PDB entry 1Y0V | X-ray diffraction, 3.60 A resolution | chains A and H

# Chain A
Protein: Calmodulin-sensitive adenylate cyclase
Organism: Bacillus anthracis
Notes: EC 4.6.1.1
UniProtKB: P40136 (CYAA_BACAN); residues 33-800 here = UniProt positions 33-800
Amino-acid sequence (777 residues; each row starts with the number of its first residue):
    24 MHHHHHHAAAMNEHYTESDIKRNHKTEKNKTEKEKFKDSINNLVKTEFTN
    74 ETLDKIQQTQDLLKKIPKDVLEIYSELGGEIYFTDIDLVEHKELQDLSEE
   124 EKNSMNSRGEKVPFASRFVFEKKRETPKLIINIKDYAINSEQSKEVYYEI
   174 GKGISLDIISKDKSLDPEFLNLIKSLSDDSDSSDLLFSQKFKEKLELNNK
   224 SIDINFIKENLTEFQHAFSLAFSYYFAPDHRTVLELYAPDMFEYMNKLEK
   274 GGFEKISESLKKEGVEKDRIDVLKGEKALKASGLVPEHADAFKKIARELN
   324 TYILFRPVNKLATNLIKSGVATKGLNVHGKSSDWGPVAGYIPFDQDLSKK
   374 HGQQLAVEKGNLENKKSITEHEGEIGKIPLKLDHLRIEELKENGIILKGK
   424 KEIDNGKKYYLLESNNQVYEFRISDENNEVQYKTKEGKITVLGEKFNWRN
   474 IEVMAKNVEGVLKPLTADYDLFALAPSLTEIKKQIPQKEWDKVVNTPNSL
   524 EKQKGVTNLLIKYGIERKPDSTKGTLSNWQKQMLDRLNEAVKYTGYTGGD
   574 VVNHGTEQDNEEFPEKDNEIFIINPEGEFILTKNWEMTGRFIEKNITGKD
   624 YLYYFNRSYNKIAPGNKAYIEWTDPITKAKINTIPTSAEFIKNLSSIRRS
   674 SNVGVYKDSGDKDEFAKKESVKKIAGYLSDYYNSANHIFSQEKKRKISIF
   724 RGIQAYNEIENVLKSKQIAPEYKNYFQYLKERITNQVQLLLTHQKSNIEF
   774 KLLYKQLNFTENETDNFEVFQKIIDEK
Unresolved in the structure: 24-63, 799-800
Sequence notes: cloning artifact (24-32)
Ion coordination: Mg2+: D491, D493, H577
Small-molecule neighbours: pyrophosphate (POP): K346, G352, K353, S354, K372
Curated features (UniProtKB/Swiss-Prot):
  - active site: H351 (Proton acceptor)
  - binding site (Mg(2+)): D491, D493, H577
  - binding site (3',5'-cyclic AMP): T548, H577 to T579
  - mutagenesis: V169 (V169A: No effect), Y170 (Y170A: Loss of cytotoxicity due to inability to bind PA), Y171 (Y171A: Loss of cytotoxicity due to inability to bind PA), E172 (E172A: No effect), I173 (I173A: Loss of cytotoxicity due to inability to bind PA), G174 (G174A: No effect), K175 (K175A: Loss of cytotoxicity due to inability to bind PA), R329 (R329M: Great decrease in activity), K346 (K346M/R: Loss of activity; K346Q: Loss of activity due to inability to bind the substrate), K353 (K353M/R/A: Loss of activity), E436 (E436Q: Decreases activity), E443 (E443Q: Decreases activity), 12 further mutagenesis entries in UniProt
What the authors report for this chain:
  - catalytic residues: D491, H577 (by similarity / conservation)
  - catalytic residues: N583 (proposed by the authors, not directly observed)
  - mutagenesis - H351A (200-fold), H351R (200-fold): decreased catalytic activity
  - mutagenesis - H351K: unchanged catalytic activity

# Chain H
Protein: Calmodulin
Organism: Xenopus laevis
UniProtKB: P62155 (CALM_XENLA); numbering as in UniProt (aligned over 5-148)
Amino-acid sequence (146 residues; row label = number of the first residue in the row):
     3 AATEEQIAEFKEAFSLFDKDGDGTITTKELGTVMRSLGQNPTEAELQDMI
    53 NEVDADGNGTIDFPEFLTMMARKMKDTDSEEEIREAFRVFDKDGNGYISA
   103 AELRHVMTNLGEKLTDEEVDEMIREADIDGDGQVNYEEFVQMMTAK
Sequence notes: cloning artifact (3-4)
Ion coordination: Ca2+ site 1: D20, D22, D24, T26; Ca2+ site 2: D93, D95, N97, Y99, E104; Ca2+ site 3: D129, D131, D133, Q135, E140

# Interface between chain A and chain H
Residue-residue contacts (94; chain A residue first):
  L501(A) - V108(H)  hydrophobic
  L501(A) - L112(H)  hydrophobic
  T502(A) - N111(H)
  K505(A) - L112(H)
  K505(A) - G113(H)
  W513(A) - L112(H)
  W513(A) - G113(H)
  W513(A) - E114(H)
  V517(A) - E114(H)
  N521(A) - E127(H)
  S522(A) - E120(H)
  S522(A) - M124(H)
  L523(A) - E127(H)
  L523(A) - M144(H)  hydrophobic
  K525(A) - E114(H)  salt bridge
  K525(A) - L116(H)
  Q526(A) - L105(H)
  Q526(A) - M124(H)
  K527(A) - M144(H)
  K527(A) - M145(H)
  V529(A) - M109(H)  hydrophobic
  T530(A) - A88(H)
  T530(A) - F92(H)
  T530(A) - M145(H)
  L533(A) - L112(H)  hydrophobic
  I534(A) - E84(H)
  I534(A) - A88(H)  hydrophobic
  I538(A) - E87(H)
  I538(A) - A88(H)
  E539(A) - E84(H)
  R540(A) - E87(H)  salt bridge
  T620(A) - K94(H)
  G621(A) - K94(H)
  K622(A) - K94(H)
  D623(A) - K94(H)
  D623(A) - H107(H)  salt bridge
  D623(A) - N111(H)
  L625(A) - V91(H)  hydrophobic
  F628(A) - R90(H)
  R630(A) - E83(H)  salt bridge
  R630(A) - E87(H)  salt bridge
  D647(A) - R90(H)  salt bridge
  P648(A) - D93(H)
  P648(A) - G98(H)
  I649(A) - F89(H)  hydrophobic
  I649(A) - Y138(H)  hydrophobic
  K651(A) - G96(H)  hydrogen bond (side chain-backbone)
  A652(A) - Y99(H)  hydrophobic
  N655(A) - Y99(H)
  T656(A) - E139(H)
  S660(A) - S38(H)  hydrogen bond (side chain-backbone)
  A661(A) - S38(H)  hydrogen bond (backbone-backbone)
  A661(A) - L39(H)
  A661(A) - G40(H)
  E662(A) - E139(H)
  I664(A) - A15(H)  hydrophobic
  I664(A) - S38(H)
  I664(A) - L39(H)  hydrophobic
  K665(A) - E11(H)
  L667(A) - E14(H)
  S668(A) - A10(H)  hydrogen bond (side chain-backbone)
  S668(A) - E11(H)  hydrogen bond (side chain-backbone)
  S668(A) - E14(H)
  R671(A) - E14(H)  salt bridge
  Y679(A) - S17(H)
  Y679(A) - L18(H)  hydrogen bond (side chain-backbone)
  K691(A) - S17(H)
  K691(A) - L18(H)
  K691(A) - D20(H)  hydrogen bond (side chain-backbone)
  V694(A) - L18(H)  hydrophobic
  K695(A) - L18(H)
  K695(A) - F19(H)
  A698(A) - F19(H)  hydrophobic
  Y704(A) - I130(H)
  Y704(A) - D131(H)
  Y705(A) - E139(H)
  Y705(A) - Q143(H)
  N706(A) - I130(H)
  S707(A) - Q143(H)  hydrogen bond
  N709(A) - I130(H)
  Q714(A) - R126(H)
  Q714(A) - D129(H)
  Q714(A) - G132(H)
  K717(A) - D129(H)
  K717(A) - I130(H)
  K717(A) - D131(H)
  K717(A) - G132(H)
  R718(A) - D131(H)
  R718(A) - G132(H)
  S721(A) - D131(H)
  Q759(A) - D131(H)
  L763(A) - D131(H)
  L763(A) - D133(H)
  H766(A) - D133(H)
Other interface residues (no listed pair), chain A (67 interface residues in all): N531, Y627, K653, T659, R672, V678, F688, E692, H710, L762
Other interface residues (no listed pair), chain H (59 interface residues in all): E6, E7, K21, I85, R86, N97, E123, A128, G134, N137, F141, A147

# In short
67 residues of chain A face 59 of chain H across their interface, with 8 hydrogen bonds and 7 salt bridges.
Polar pairs include K525(A)-E114(H), R540(A)-E87(H) and D623(A)-H107(H). Bound to chain A: pyrophosphate. The
paper reports catalytic residues D491(A), H577(A) and N583(A); H351A and H351R of chain A reduce catalytic
activity.
Here chain A is Calmodulin-sensitive adenylate cyclase (Bacillus anthracis) and chain H is Calmodulin (Xenopus
laevis). Entry 1Y0V (Crystal structure of anthrax edema factor (EF) in complex with calmodulin and
pyrophosphate) was determined by X-ray diffraction (same publication as 1XFU, 1XFV, 1XFW, 1XFX, 1XFY and
1XFZ).
